Entry 6PSW (electron microscopy, 3.70 A resolution); this record covers chains J and P of the 10 polymer chains in the assembly.

Chain J:
Name: DNA-directed RNA polymerase subunit beta'
From: Escherichia coli
Notes: EC 2.7.7.6
UniProt: P0A8T7 (RPOC_ECOLI); residues 2-1407 here = UniProt positions 2-1407
Chain sequence (1430 residues; numbered 1 to 1430; the number before each row is that of its first residue):
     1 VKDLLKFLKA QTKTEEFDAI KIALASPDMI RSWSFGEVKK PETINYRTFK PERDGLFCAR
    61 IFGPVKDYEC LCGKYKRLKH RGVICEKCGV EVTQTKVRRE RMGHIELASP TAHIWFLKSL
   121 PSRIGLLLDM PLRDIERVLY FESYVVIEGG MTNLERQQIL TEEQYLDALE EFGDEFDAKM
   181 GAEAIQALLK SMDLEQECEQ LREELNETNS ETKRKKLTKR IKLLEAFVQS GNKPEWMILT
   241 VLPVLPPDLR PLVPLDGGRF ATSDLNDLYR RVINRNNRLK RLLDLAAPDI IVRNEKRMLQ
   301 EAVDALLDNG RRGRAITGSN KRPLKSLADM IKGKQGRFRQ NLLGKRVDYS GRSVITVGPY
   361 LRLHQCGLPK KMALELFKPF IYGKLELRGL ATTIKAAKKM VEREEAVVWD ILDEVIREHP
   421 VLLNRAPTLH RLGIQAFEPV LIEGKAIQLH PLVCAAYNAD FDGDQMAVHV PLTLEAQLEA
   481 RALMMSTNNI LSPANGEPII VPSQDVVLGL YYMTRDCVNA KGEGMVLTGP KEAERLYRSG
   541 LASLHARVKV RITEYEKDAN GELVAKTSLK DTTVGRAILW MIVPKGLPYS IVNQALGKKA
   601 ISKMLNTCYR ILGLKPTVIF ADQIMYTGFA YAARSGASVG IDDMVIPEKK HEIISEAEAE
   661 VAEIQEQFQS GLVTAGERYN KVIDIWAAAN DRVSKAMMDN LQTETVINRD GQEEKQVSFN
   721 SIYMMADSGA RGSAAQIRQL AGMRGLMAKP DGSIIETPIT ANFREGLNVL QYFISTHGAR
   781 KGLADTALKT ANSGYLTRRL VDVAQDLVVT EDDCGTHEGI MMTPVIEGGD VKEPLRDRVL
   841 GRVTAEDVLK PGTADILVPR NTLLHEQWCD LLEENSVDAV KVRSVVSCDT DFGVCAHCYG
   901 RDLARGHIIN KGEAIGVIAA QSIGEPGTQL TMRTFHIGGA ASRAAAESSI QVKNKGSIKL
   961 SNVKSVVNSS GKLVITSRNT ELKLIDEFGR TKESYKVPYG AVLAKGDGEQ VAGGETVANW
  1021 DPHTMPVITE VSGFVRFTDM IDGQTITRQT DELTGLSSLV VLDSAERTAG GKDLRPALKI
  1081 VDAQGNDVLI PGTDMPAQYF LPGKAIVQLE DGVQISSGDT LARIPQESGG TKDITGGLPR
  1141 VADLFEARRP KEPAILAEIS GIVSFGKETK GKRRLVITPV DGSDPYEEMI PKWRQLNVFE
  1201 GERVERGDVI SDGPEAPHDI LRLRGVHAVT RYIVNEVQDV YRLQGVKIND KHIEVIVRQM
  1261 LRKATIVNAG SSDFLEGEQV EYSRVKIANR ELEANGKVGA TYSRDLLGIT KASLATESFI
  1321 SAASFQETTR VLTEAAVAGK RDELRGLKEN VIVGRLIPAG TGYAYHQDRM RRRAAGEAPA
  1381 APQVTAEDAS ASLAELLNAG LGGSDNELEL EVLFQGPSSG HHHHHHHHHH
Not modelled in the structure: 1-15, 938-947, 1127-1131, 1376-1430
Sequence notes: expression tag (1, 1408-1430)
UniProt features mapped onto this chain:
  - binding site (Zn(2+)): Cys70, Cys72, Cys85, Cys88, Cys814, Cys888, Cys895, Cys898
  - binding site (Mg(2+)): Asp460, Asp462, Asp464
  - modified residue: Lys983 (N6-acetyllysine)
Metal / ion sites: Zn2+ site 1: Cys70, Cys72, Cys85, Cys88; Mg2+ near Asp464 (its only coordinating residue here); Zn2+ site 2: Cys814, Cys888, Cys898
From the paper describing this entry:
  - binding site for the 85-nt DNA strand: Tyr46, Arg47

Chain P:
Molecule: 85-nt DNA strand
Sequence (85 nucleotides; each row starts with the number of its first residue):
     1 GCGTTCTATA TGGACAATTC AAAGGCCGAG GAATATGCCC TTTTAGCCTT CTTTTGTCAA
    61 TGGATTTGTG CAAATAAGCG CCGCC
Not modelled in the structure: 1-8, 71-85
Residues lining bound ligands: chapso (1N7): DA29, DG30, DG31

Chain J / chain P interface:
Contacting residue pairs (26):
  Ser210(J) - DG12(P)  sugar contact
  Ser210(J) - DG13(P)  phosphate contact
  Glu211(J) - DG13(P)  hydrogen bond to the phosphate
  Thr212(J) - DG13(P)  phosphate contact
  Arg259(J) - DG31(P)  base contact
  Arg311(J) - DA21(P)  salt bridge to the phosphate
  Lys321(J) - DT34(P)  base contact
  Lys332(J) - DA22(P)  phosphate contact
  Lys334(J) - DG24(P)  salt bridge to the phosphate
  Lys334(J) - DG25(P)  salt bridge to the phosphate
  Arg339(J) - DG25(P)  salt bridge to the phosphate
  Arg346(J) - DC27(P)  salt bridge to the phosphate
  Arg352(J) - DC26(P)  sugar contact
  Arg352(J) - DC27(P)  hydrogen bond to the phosphate
  Ala426(J) - DG25(P)  base contact
  Ala426(J) - DC26(P)  sugar contact
  Ala787(J) - DG24(P)  base contact
  Thr790(J) - DG24(P)  hydrogen bond to the base
  Ala791(J) - DG24(P)  base contact
  Gly794(J) - DG24(P)  sugar contact
  Tyr795(J) - DA23(P)  phosphate contact
  Arg798(J) - DA23(P)  salt bridge to the phosphate
  Gln1326(J) - DA22(P)  phosphate contact
  Glu1327(J) - DA21(P)  phosphate contact
  Glu1327(J) - DA22(P)  phosphate contact
  Arg1330(J) - DA21(P)  sugar contact
Other interface residues (no listed pair), chain J (26 interface residues in all): Leu120, Asn209, Asn320, Pro427, Phe1325
Other interface residues (no listed pair), chain P (13 interface residues in all): DC20, DA33

Summary:
26 residues of chain J face 13 of chain P across their interface; the contacts include 3 hydrogen bonds and 6
salt bridges. Among the polar pairs are Thr790(J)-DG24(P), Glu211(J)-DG13(P) and Arg352(J)-DC27(P). Bound to
chain P: chapso. From the paper: a binding site for the 85-nt DNA strand at Tyr46(J) and Arg47(J).
Here chain J is DNA-directed RNA polymerase subunit beta' (Escherichia coli) and chain P is an 85-nt DNA
strand. Entry 6PSW (Escherichia coli RNA polymerase promoter unwinding intermediate (TRPo) with TraR and rpsT
P2 promoter) was determined by electron microscopy (same publication as 6PSQ, 6PSR, 6PSS, 6PST, 6PSU and
6PSV).
